Entry 7MLB (X-ray diffraction, 3.60 A resolution); this record covers chains F and H of the 9 polymer chains in the assembly.

== Chain F ==
Protein: RNA polymerase sigma factor SigA
From: Thermus thermophilus (strain HB8 / ATCC 27634 / DSM 579)
UniProtKB: Q5SKW1 (Q5SKW1_THET8); numbering as in UniProt (aligned over 1-423)
Chain sequence (443 residues; each row starts with the number of its first residue; numbers below 1 keep their minus sign (Met-19 is residue -19)):
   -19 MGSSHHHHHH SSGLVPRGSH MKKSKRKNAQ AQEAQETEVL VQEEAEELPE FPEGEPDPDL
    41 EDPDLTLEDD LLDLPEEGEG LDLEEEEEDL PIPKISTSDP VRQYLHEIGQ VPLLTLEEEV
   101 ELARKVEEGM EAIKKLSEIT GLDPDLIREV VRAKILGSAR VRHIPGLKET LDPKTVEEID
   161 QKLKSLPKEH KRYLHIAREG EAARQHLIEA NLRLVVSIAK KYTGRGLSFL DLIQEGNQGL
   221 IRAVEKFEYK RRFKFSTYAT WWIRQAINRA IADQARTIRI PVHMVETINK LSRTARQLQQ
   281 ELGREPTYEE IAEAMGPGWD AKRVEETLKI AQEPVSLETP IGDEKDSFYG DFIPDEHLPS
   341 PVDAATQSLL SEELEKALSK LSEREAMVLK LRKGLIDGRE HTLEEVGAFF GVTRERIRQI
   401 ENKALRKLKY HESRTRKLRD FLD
Disordered / not traced: -19 to 77
Construct notes: initiating methionine (-19); expression tag (-18 to 0)
Bound ions: Mg2+: Ala292, Gly296, Trp299

== Chain H ==
Molecule: 27-nt DNA strand
Sequence (27 nucleotides; each row starts with the number of its first residue; note: 4 numbers in that range are skipped by the numbering (no residue carries them; nothing is unmodelled there); a row labelled like 8A-8H holds insertion residues (8A, then the next letters in order)):
     1 TATAATGG
 8A-8H GAGCTGTC
    13 AGGGATGCAG G
Disordered / not traced: 8A-8H, 23

== Chain F / chain H interface ==
Contacting residue pairs (36):
  Asp79(F) - DG8(H)  hydrogen bond to the base
  Val81(F) - DG8(H)  base contact
  Arg82(F) - DG8(H)  base contact
  Leu85(F) - DG7(H)  sugar contact
  Leu85(F) - DG8(H)  base contact
  Gly89(F) - DG7(H)  base contact
  Leu93(F) - DT6(H)  base contact
  Glu99(F) - DT6(H)  base contact
  Asn191(F) - DT6(H)  hydrogen bond to the base
  Arg193(F) - DT6(H)  phosphate contact
  Arg193(F) - DG7(H)  hydrogen bond to the base
  Leu194(F) - DA5(H)  sugar contact
  Leu194(F) - DT6(H)  hydrogen bond to the base
  Ser197(F) - DT6(H)  sugar contact
  Lys200(F) - DG8(H)  salt bridge to the phosphate
  Phe209(F) - DG8(H)  sugar contact
  Lys226(F) - DT1(H)  base contact
  Lys226(F) - DA2(H)  hydrogen bond to the base
  Phe227(F) - DA2(H)  base contact
  Glu228(F) - DA2(H)  hydrogen bond to the base
  Arg231(F) - DA2(H)  hydrogen bond to the base
  Phe233(F) - DA2(H)  sugar contact
  Phe233(F) - DT3(H)  sugar contact
  Phe233(F) - DA4(H)  phosphate contact
  Lys234(F) - DA4(H)  hydrogen bond to the phosphate
  Lys234(F) - DA5(H)  salt bridge to the phosphate
  Ser236(F) - DA4(H)  sugar contact
  Ser236(F) - DA5(H)  hydrogen bond to the phosphate
  Ser236(F) - DT6(H)  base contact
  Thr237(F) - DA2(H)  phosphate contact
  Thr237(F) - DA4(H)  hydrogen bond to the phosphate
  Thr237(F) - DA5(H)  base contact
  Tyr238(F) - DT1(H)  base contact
  Tyr238(F) - DA2(H)  stacking on the base
  Thr240(F) - DA5(H)  hydrogen bond to the base
  Trp241(F) - DT1(H)  sugar contact
Interface residues without a listed pair, chain F (31 interface residues in all): Ile88, Ala190, Leu192, Val196, Arg232, Trp242, Arg244

== Overview ==
Chain F and chain H form an interface of 31 and 8 residues respectively; the contacts include 11 hydrogen
bonds, 2 salt bridges and 1 aromatic stacking contact. Among the polar pairs are Asp79(F)-DG8(H),
Asn191(F)-DT6(H) and Arg193(F)-DG7(H). Ala292(F), Gly296(F) and Trp299(F) coordinate Mg2+.
Chain F is RNA polymerase sigma factor SigA (Thermus thermophilus (strain HB8 / ATCC 27634 / DSM 579)) and
chain H is a 27-nt DNA strand; the structure, Crystal structure of Thermus thermophilus transcription
initiation complex with 5nt RNA, was determined by X-ray diffraction, deposited together with 7MLI, 7MLJ and
7RDQ.
